PDB entry 7CTG | electron microscopy, 5.00 A resolution (low resolution: residue-level contacts below are approximate; hydrogen-bond / salt-bridge calls are withheld) | chains B and C of the 5 polymer chains in the assembly

Chain B:
Name: Origin recognition complex subunit 2
Organism: Homo sapiens
UniProt: Q13416 (ORC2_HUMAN); residue numbers follow UniProt; this construct covers 1-577
Amino-acid sequence (577 residues; row label = number of the first residue in the row):
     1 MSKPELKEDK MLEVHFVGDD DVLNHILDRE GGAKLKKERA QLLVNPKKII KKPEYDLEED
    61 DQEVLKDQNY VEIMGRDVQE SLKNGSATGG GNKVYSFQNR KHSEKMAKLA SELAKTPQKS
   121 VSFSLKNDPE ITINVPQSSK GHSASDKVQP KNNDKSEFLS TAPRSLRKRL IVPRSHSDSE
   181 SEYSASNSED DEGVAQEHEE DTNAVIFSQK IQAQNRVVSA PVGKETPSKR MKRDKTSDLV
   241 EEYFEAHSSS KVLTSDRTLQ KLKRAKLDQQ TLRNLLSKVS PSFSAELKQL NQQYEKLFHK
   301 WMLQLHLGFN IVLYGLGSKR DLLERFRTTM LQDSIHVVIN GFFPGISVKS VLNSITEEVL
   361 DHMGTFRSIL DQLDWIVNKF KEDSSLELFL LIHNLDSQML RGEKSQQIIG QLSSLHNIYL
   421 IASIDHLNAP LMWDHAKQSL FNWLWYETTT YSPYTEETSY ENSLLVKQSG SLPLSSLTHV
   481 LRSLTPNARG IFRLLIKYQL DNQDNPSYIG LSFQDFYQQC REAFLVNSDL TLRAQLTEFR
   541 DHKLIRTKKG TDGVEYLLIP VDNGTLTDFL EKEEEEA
Disordered / not traced: 1-268, 467-470, 561, 576-577
Swiss-Prot annotation at these positions:
  - modified residue: Thr116 (Phosphothreonine), Ser122 (Phosphoserine), Ser138 (Phosphoserine), Thr226 (Phosphothreonine), Ser248 (Phosphoserine), Ser280 (Phosphoserine)

Chain C:
Name: Origin recognition complex subunit 3
Organism: Homo sapiens
UniProt: Q9UBD5 (ORC3_HUMAN); the author numbering skips numbers that UniProt does not, so the offset changes along the chain: 1-506 = UniProt 1-506; 508-712 = UniProt 507-711
Amino-acid sequence (711 residues; numbered 1 to 712; 1 number in that range is skipped by the numbering (no residue carries it; nothing is unmodelled there); the number before each row is that of its first residue):
     1 MATSSMSKGC FVFKPNSKKR KISLPIEDYF NKGKNEPEDS KLRFETYQLI WQQMKSENER
    61 LQEELNKNLF DNLIEFLQKS HSGFQKNSRD LGGQIKLREI PTAALVLGVN VTDHDLTFGS
   121 LTEALQNNVT PYVVSLQAKD CPDMKHFLQK LISQLMDCCV DIKSKEEESV HVTQRKTHYS
   181 MDSLSSWYMT VTQKTDPKML SKKRTTSSQW QSPPVVVILK DMESFATKVL QDFIIISSQH
   241 LHEFPLILIF GIATSPIIIH RLLPHAVSSL LCIELFQSLS CKEHLTTVLD KLLLTTQFPF
   301 KINEKVLQVL TNIFLYHDFS VQNFIKGLQL SLLEHFYSQP LSVLCCNLPE AKRRINFLSN
   361 NQCENIRRLP SFRRYVEKQA SEKQVALLTN ERYLKEETQL LLENLHVYHM NYFLVLRCLH
   421 KFTSSLPKYP LGRQIRELYC TCLEKNIWDS EEYASVLQLL RMLAKDELMT ILEKCFKVFK
   481 SYCENHLGST AKRIEEFLAQ FQSLDE
   508 TKEEEDASGS QPKGLQKTDL YHLQKSLLEM KELRRSKKQT KFEVLRENVV NFIDCLVREY
   568 LLPPETQPLH EVVYFSAAHA LREHLNAAPR IALHTALNNP YYYLKNEALK SEEGCIPNIA
   628 PDICIAYKLH LECSRLINLV DWSEAFATVV TAAEKMDANS ATSEEMNEII HARFIRAVSE
   688 LELLGFIKPT KQKTDHVARL TWGGC
Disordered / not traced: 1-8, 17-26, 32-36, 86-97, 165-192, 508-547, 616-624, 665-668, 710-712
Swiss-Prot annotation at these positions:
  - modified residue (Phosphoserine): Ser23, Ser517

Chain B / chain C interface:
Contacting residue pairs - 69 pairs, chain B then chain C:
  Lys278(B) with Arg680(C)
  Val279(B) with Arg680(C)
  Ser282(B) with Ala627(C)
  Phe283(B) with Ala627(C)
  Glu286(B) with Tyr609(C)
  Lys300(B) with Glu334(C)
  Met302(B) with Tyr29(C)
  Leu303(B) with Tyr29(C); Phe30(C); Tyr337(C)
  Leu307(B) with Tyr47(C); Leu333(C)
  Phe309(B) with Gln329(C)
  Tyr314(B) with Ala594(C); Ala595(C); Ala599(C)
  Leu316(B) with Leu600(C); Ala603(C); Leu691(C)
  Arg327(B) with Phe11(C); Phe13(C)
  Asp333(B) with Pro15(C)
  Ser334(B) with Pro15(C)
  Ile335(B) with Phe13(C); Pro15(C)
  His336(B) with Val12(C); Phe13(C)
  Val337(B) with Val12(C)
  Val338(B) with Gly9(C); Cys10(C); Phe11(C)
  Ile339(B) with Cys10(C)
  Asn340(B) with Gly9(C)
  Phe343(B) with Gly9(C)
  Ile346(B) with Gly9(C); Cys10(C)
  Ser350(B) with Cys10(C)
  Ser354(B) with Cys10(C); Val12(C)
  Glu358(B) with Lys14(C)
  Val359(B) with Val12(C); Lys14(C)
  Asp361(B) with Lys14(C)
  Arg367(B) with Lys145(C)
  Gln407(B) with Lys139(C)
  Asp425(B) with Leu691(C)
  His426(B) with Leu690(C); Leu691(C); Gly692(C)
  Leu427(B) with Arg597(C); Leu691(C); Gly692(C); Phe693(C)
  His435(B) with Asp318(C)
  Ser439(B) with Thr112(C)
  Asn442(B) with Lys326(C)
  Trp443(B) with Lys326(C)
  Leu444(B) with His591(C)
  Trp445(B) with Glu590(C); His591(C); Ala594(C)
  Tyr446(B) with His591(C)
  Tyr451(B) with Ala603(C); Pro607(C)
  Pro453(B) with Arg683(C); Glu687(C)
  Tyr454(B) with Glu687(C)
  Thr458(B) with Ser686(C)
  Leu465(B) with His678(C)
Also at the interface, not in a pair above, chain B (59 interface residues in all): Leu275, Leu276, Ser277, Ser280, His299, Gln304, Gly315, Gln332, Val351, Leu370, Asn428, Pro430, Ala436, Glu447
Also at the interface, not in a pair above, chain C (50 interface residues in all): Phe44, Gln48, Val111, Asp140, Leu330, Pro596, Pro628, Cys631, Glu675, Ile676, Ala679

In short:
Chain B and chain C form an interface of 59 and 50 residues respectively.
Chain B is Origin recognition complex subunit 2 and chain C is Origin recognition complex subunit 3, both from
Homo sapiens; the structure, Human Origin Recognition Complex, ORC1-5 State I, was determined by electron
microscopy together with 7CTE and 7CTF from the same study.
